5CB4 - chains A and F of the 6 polymer chains in the assembly; structure by X-ray diffraction, 2.19 A resolution.

== Chain A ==
Molecule: Tubulin alpha
Organism: Sus barbatus
Amino-acid sequence (450 residues; each row starts with the number of its first residue):
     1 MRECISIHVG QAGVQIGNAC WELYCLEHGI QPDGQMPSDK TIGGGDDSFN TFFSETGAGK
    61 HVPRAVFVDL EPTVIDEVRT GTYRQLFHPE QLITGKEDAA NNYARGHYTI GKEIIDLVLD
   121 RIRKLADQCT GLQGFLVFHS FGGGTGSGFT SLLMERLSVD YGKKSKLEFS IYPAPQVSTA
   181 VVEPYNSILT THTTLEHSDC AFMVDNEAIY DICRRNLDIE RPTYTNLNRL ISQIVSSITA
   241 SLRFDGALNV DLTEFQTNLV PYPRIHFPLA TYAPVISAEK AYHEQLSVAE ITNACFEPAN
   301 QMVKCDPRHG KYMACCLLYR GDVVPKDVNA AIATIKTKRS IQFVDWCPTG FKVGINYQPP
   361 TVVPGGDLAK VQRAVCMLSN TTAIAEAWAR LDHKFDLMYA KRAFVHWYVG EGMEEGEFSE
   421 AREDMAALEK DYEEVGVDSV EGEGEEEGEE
Disordered / not traced: 438-450
Ion coordination: Ca2+: Asp-39, Thr-41, Gly-44, Glu-55
Residues lining bound ligands:
  - GTP (guanosine-5'-triphosphate): Gly-10, Gln-11, Ala-12, Gln-15, Ile-16, Asp-69, Asp-98, Ala-99, Ala-100, Asn-101, Asn-102, Ser-140, Gly-142, Gly-143, Gly-144, Thr-145, Gly-146, Ile-171, Pro-173, Val-177, Thr-179, Glu-183, Asn-206, Tyr-224, Leu-227, Asn-228, Ile-231
  - Tivantinib (TIV; (3R,4R)-3-(5,6-dihydro-4H-pyrrolo[3,2,1-ij]quinolin-1-yl)-4-(1H-indol-3-yl)pyrrolidine-2,5-dione): Ser-178, Thr-179, Ala-180, Val-181

== Chain F ==
Molecule: Uncharacterized protein
Organism: Gallus gallus
Reference sequence: E1BQ43 (E1BQ43_CHICK); residue numbers follow UniProt; this construct covers 1-378
Amino-acid sequence (384 residues; numbered 1 to 384; the number before each row is that of its first residue):
     1 MYTFVVRDEN SSVYAEVSRL LLATGQWKRL RKDNPRFNLM LGERNRLPFG RLGHEPGLVQ
    61 LVNYYRGADK LCRKASLVKL IKTSPELSES CTWFPESYVI YPTNLKTPVA PAQNGIRHLI
   121 NNTRTDEREV FLAAYNRRRE GREGNVWIAK SSAGAKGEGI LISSEASELL DFIDEQGQVH
   181 VIQKYLEKPL LLEPGHRKFD IRSWVLVDHL YNIYLYREGV LRTSSEPYNS ANFQDKTCHL
   241 TNHCIQKEYS KNYGRYEEGN EMFFEEFNQY LMDALNTTLE NSILLQIKHI IRSCLMCIEP
   301 AISTKHLHYQ SFQLFGFDFM VDEELKVWLI EVNGAPACAQ KLYAELCQGI VDVAISSVFP
   361 LADTGQKTSQ PTSIFIKLHH HHHH
Disordered / not traced: 104-125, 150-160, 248-251, 363-371, 381-384
Construct notes: expression tag (379-384)
Residues lining bound ligands: AMP-PCP (ACP; phosphomethylphosphonic acid adenylate ester): Lys-74, Pro-95, Ile-148, Gln-183, Lys-184, Tyr-185, Leu-186, Lys-198, Asp-200, Arg-202, Arg-222, His-239, Leu-240, Thr-241, Asn-242, Asp-318, Ile-330, Glu-331, Asn-333

== Chain A / chain F interface ==
Pairs across the interface (23):
  Gln-176(A) / Pro-56(F)
  Glu-207(A) / His-54(F)  salt bridge
  Glu-297(A) / His-306(F)
  Pro-298(A) / Leu-307(F)  hydrophobic
  Lys-304(A) / His-54(F)
  Asp-306(A) / Arg-66(F)
  Asp-306(A) / Leu-307(F)
  Arg-308(A) / Pro-300(F)  hydrogen bond (side chain-backbone)
  Arg-308(A) / Ala-301(F)
  Arg-308(A) / Ile-302(F)
  Arg-308(A) / Ser-303(F)  hydrogen bond (side chain-backbone)
  Arg-308(A) / Leu-307(F)
  His-309(A) / Arg-66(F)  hydrogen bond (side chain-backbone)
  His-309(A) / Gly-67(F)
  His-309(A) / Ala-301(F)  hydrogen bond (side chain-backbone)
  Lys-338(A) / Pro-300(F)
  Ser-340(A) / Ala-301(F)
  Glu-386(A) / Gly-50(F)
  Glu-386(A) / Arg-66(F)  salt bridge
  Arg-390(A) / Gly-50(F)
  Arg-390(A) / His-54(F)  hydrogen bond
  His-393(A) / Arg-51(F)
  Glu-433(A) / Arg-46(F)  salt bridge
Also at the interface, not in a pair above, chain A (17 interface residues in all): Pro-175, Cys-305, Ala-389
Also at the interface, not in a pair above, chain F (15 interface residues in all): Gly-53, His-308

== In short ==
17 residues of chain A and 15 residues of chain F are in contact; the contacts include 5 hydrogen bonds and 3
salt bridges. Polar pairs include Glu-207(A)/His-54(F), Glu-386(A)/Arg-66(F) and Glu-433(A)/Arg-46(F). Chain A
binds GTP and Tivantinib. Ligands of chain F: AMP-PCP.
Here chain A is Tubulin alpha (Sus barbatus) and chain F is Uncharacterized protein (Gallus gallus). Entry
5CB4 (Crystal structure of T2R-TTL-Tivantinib complex) was determined by X-ray diffraction (same publication
as 5C8Y, 5CA0 and 5CA1).
